5CVW - chain A; structure by X-ray diffraction, 1.25 A resolution.

[Chain A]
Protein: Bifunctional hemolysin/adenylate cyclase
Source organism: Bordetella pertussis (strain ATCC 9797 / DSM 5571 / NCTC 10739 / 18323)
Notes: EC 4.6.1.1; fragment: block v of rtx domain
UniProtKB: J7QLC0 (CYAA_BORP1); numbering as in UniProt (aligned over 1529-1681)
Chain sequence (153 residues; numbered 1529 to 1681; the number before each row is that of its first residue):
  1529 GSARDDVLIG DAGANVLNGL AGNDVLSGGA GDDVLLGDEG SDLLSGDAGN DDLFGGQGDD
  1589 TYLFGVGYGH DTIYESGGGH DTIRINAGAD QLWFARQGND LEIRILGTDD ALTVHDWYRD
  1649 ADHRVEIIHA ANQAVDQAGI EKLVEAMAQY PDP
Disordered / not traced: 1679-1681
Metal / ion sites: Ca2+ site 1: S1530, R1532, D1534, G1547, A1549, D1552; Ca2+ site 2: D1539, G1541, N1543, G1556, A1558, D1561; Ca2+ site 3: L1548, G1550, D1552, G1565, E1567, D1570; Ca2+ site 4: G1557, G1559, D1561, G1574, A1576, D1579; Ca2+ site 5: D1566, G1568, D1570, G1583, Q1585, D1588; Mg2+ near E1567 (its only coordinating residue here); Ca2+ site 6: D1575, G1577, D1579, Y1596, D1599; Ca2+ site 7: G1584, G1586, D1588, E1603, G1605, D1609; Ca2+ site 8: G1606, D1609, R1652, E1654

[Overview]
The Ca2+ site 1 is built by S1530, R1532, D1534, G1547, A1549 and D1552. The Ca2+ site 2 is built by D1539,
G1541, N1543, G1556, A1558 and D1561.
Chain A is Bifunctional hemolysin/adenylate cyclase (Bordetella pertussis (strain ATCC 9797 / DSM 5571 / NCTC
10739 / 18323)); the structure, Crystal structure of rtx domain block V of adenylate cyclase toxin from
bordetella pertussis, was determined by X-ray diffraction, deposited together with 5CXL.
